6QQG - chains A and B; structure by X-ray diffraction, 2.15 A resolution.

== Chain A ==
Molecule: Insulin
Organism: Bos taurus
Reference sequence: P01317 (INS_BOVIN); residues 1-21 here correspond to UniProt positions 85-105 (UniProt number = residue number + 84)
Amino-acid sequence (21 residues; numbered 1 to 21; the number before each row is that of its first residue):
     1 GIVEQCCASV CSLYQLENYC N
Disulfides: Cys6-Cys11

== Chain B ==
Molecule: Insulin
Organism: Bos taurus
Reference sequence: P01317 (INS_BOVIN); residues 1-30 here correspond to UniProt positions 25-54 (UniProt number = residue number + 24)
Amino-acid sequence (30 residues; row label = number of the first residue in the row):
     1 FVNQHLCGSH LVEALYLVCG ERGFFYTPKA

== How chain A and chain B interact ==
Residue-residue contacts - 38 pairs, chain A then chain B:
  Gly1(A) with Ala30(B)
  Ile2(A) with Leu15(B), hydrophobic
  Val3(A) with Pro28(B), hydrophobic
  Cys6(A) with Gln4(B); His5(B); Leu6(B), hydrogen bond (backbone-backbone); Leu11(B), hydrophobic
  Cys7(A) with His5(B), hydrogen bond (backbone-side chain); Leu6(B), hydrogen bond (backbone-backbone); Cys7(B), disulfide
  Ala8(A) with His5(B)
  Ser9(A) with His5(B)
  Val10(A) with Asn3(B); Gln4(B); His5(B)
  Cys11(A) with Val2(B); Asn3(B); Gln4(B), hydrogen bond (backbone-backbone); Leu6(B), hydrophobic
  Ser12(A) with Asn3(B)
  Leu13(A) with Val2(B); Val18(B), hydrophobic
  Leu16(A) with Val2(B), hydrophobic; Leu11(B), hydrophobic; Leu15(B)
  Glu17(A) with Val18(B); Arg22(B), salt bridge
  Tyr19(A) with Leu15(B), hydrophobic; Phe24(B); Phe25(B), hydrogen bond (backbone-backbone)
  Cys20(A) with Cys19(B), disulfide; Arg22(B); Gly23(B); Phe24(B), hydrophobic
  Asn21(A) with Arg22(B), hydrogen bond (backbone-side chain); Gly23(B), hydrogen bond (backbone-backbone); Phe24(B); Phe25(B)
Interface residues without a listed pair, chain A (18 interface residues in all): Glu4, Asn18
Interface residues without a listed pair, chain B (19 interface residues in all): Ala14, Tyr26, Thr27
Cross-chain cystine bridges: Cys7(A)-Cys7(B), Cys20(A)-Cys19(B)

== Overview ==
The interface between chain A and chain B involves 18 residues on one side and 19 on the other, with 2
disulfide bonds, 7 hydrogen bonds and 1 salt bridge. Polar contacts include Glu17(A)-Arg22(B), Cys7(A)-His5(B)
and Asn21(A)-Arg22(B).
Chain A is Insulin and chain B is Insulin, both from Bos taurus; the structure, High pressure structure of
bovine insulin (60 MPa), was determined by X-ray diffraction (same publication as 6QRK, 6QQ7 and 6QRH).
